Entry 7RLY (X-ray diffraction, 2.67 A resolution); this record covers chains P and D of the 3 polymer chains in the assembly.

# Chain P
Protein: peptide from Circumsporozoite protein variant VK210
UniProt: P08677 (CSP_PLAVB); residues 2-18 here correspond to UniProt positions 124-140 (UniProt number = residue number + 122)
Sequence (17 residues; each row starts with the number of its first residue):
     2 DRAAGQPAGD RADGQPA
Not modelled in the structure: 17-18

# Chain D
Protein: 2F2 Fab light chain
Source organism: Mus musculus
Notes: antibody fragment or engineered binder
Sequence (221 residues; each row starts with the number of its first residue; a row labelled like 27A-27E holds insertion residues (27A, then the next letters in order); numbers below 1 keep their minus sign (Asn-1 is residue -1)):
    -1 NSDIVMTQTP LSLSVTIGQP ASISCKSSQ
27A-27E SLLHS
    28 NGKTYLNWLQ QRPGQAPKIL MYLVSKLDPG IPDRFSGSGS ETDFTLKISR VEAEDLGVYY
    88 CLQGTYYPFT FGSGTKLEIK RTVAAPSVFI FPPSDEQLKS GTASVVCLLN NFYPREAKVQ
   148 WKVDNALQSG NSQESVTEQD SKDSTYSLSS TLTLSKADYE KHKVYACEVT HQGLSSPVTK
   208 SFNRGEC
Not modelled in the structure: -1 to 0, 214
Disulfides: Cys23-Cys88, Cys134-Cys194

# Interface between chain P and chain D
Pairs across the interface (20):
  Gln7(P) with Tyr32(D); Asn34(D), hydrogen bond; Gly91(D); Phe96(D)
  Pro8(P) with His27D(D); Tyr32(D); Gly91(D); Thr92(D)
  Ala9(P) with Gly91(D), hydrogen bond (backbone-backbone); Tyr93(D); Tyr94(D); Pro95(D); Phe96(D)
  Gly10(P) with Phe96(D)
  Asp11(P) with Tyr94(D)
  Arg12(P) with Tyr94(D)
  Asp14(P) with His27D(D), hydrogen bond (backbone-side chain)
  Gly15(P) with Thr92(D); Tyr94(D)
  Gln16(P) with Tyr94(D)
Interface residues without a listed pair, chain D (10 interface residues in all): Gln90

# Overview
Chain P and chain D form an interface of 9 and 10 residues respectively; the contacts include 3 hydrogen
bonds. Polar contacts include Gln7(P)-Asn34(D), Asp14(P)-His27D(D) and Ala9(P)-Gly91(D).
Chain P is peptide from Circumsporozoite protein variant VK210 and chain D is 2F2 Fab light chain (Mus
musculus); the structure, Antibody 2F2 in complex with P. vivax CSP peptide DRAAGQPAGDRADGQPA, was determined
by X-ray diffraction (same publication as 7RLV, 7RLW, 7RLX and 7RLZ).
